Entry 9D3N (electron microscopy, 3.00 A resolution); this record covers chains G and J of the 10 polymer chains in the assembly.

[Chain G]
Name: Histone H2A type 2-A
Source organism: Homo sapiens
Reference sequence: Q6FI13 (H2A2A_HUMAN); residues 18-108 here correspond to UniProt positions 19-109 (UniProt number = residue number + 1)
Amino-acid sequence (91 residues; each row starts with the number of its first residue):
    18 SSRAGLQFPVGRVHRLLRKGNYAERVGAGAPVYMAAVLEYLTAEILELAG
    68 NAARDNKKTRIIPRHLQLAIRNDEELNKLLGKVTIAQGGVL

[Chain J]
Molecule: 5S rDNA (coding strand)
Source organism: Xenopus borealis
Sequence (96 nucleotides; numbered -47 to 48; the number before each row is that of its first residue; numbers below 1 keep their minus sign (DT-47 is residue -47)):
   -47 TTCAGGGTGGTATGGCCGTAGGCGAGCACAAGGCTGACTTTTCCTCCCCT
     3 TGTGCTGCCTTCTGGGGGGGGCCCAGCTCCTCCCCATGCCAGGGTC

[Chain G / chain J interface]
Pairs across the interface (5):
  Gly28(G) - DG-43(J)  phosphate contact
  Arg29(G) - DA-44(J)  phosphate contact
  Arg32(G) - DA-44(J)  salt bridge to the phosphate
  Glu41(G) - DT-35(J)  phosphate contact
  Arg42(G) - DT-35(J)  sugar contact
Interface residues without a listed pair, chain J (4 interface residues in all): DA-36

[Summary]
5 residues of chain G face 4 of chain J across their interface, with 1 salt bridge. Its one salt-bridged
contact is Arg32(G)-DA-44(J).
Here chain G is Histone H2A type 2-A (Homo sapiens) and chain J is 5S rDNA (coding strand) (Xenopus borealis).
Entry 9D3N (167-bp 5S rDNA nucleosome cross-linked with glutaraldehyde) was determined by electron microscopy
(same publication as 9D3K, 9D3L, 9D3O, 9D3Q, 9D3R, 9D3S and 9D3T).
